Entry 2Z5H (X-ray diffraction, 2.89 A resolution); this record covers chains A and B of the 4 polymer chains in the assembly.

# Chain A (and B)
Protein: General control protein GCN4 and Tropomyosin alpha-1 chain
Source organism: Saccharomyces cerevisiae
Notes: fragment: C terminal domain of GCN4 and Tropomyosin alpha-1 chain; chain B of this document is another copy of the same molecule, construct and numbering; everything in this record applies to it too
UniProtKB: chimeric construct of P03069, P58772: residues 234-253 from P03069 (GCN4_YEAST) positions 259-278 (UniProt number = residue number + 25); residues 254-284 from P58772 (TPM1_RABIT) positions 254-284 (same numbers)
Chain sequence (52 residues; each row starts with the number of its first residue):
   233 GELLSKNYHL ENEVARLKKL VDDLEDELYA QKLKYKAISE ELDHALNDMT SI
Disordered / not traced: 282-284 (chain B: 284)
Sequence notes: expression tag (233)
Curated features (UniProtKB/Swiss-Prot):
  - modified residue: Tyr261 (Phosphotyrosine), Ser271 (Phosphoserine), Ser283 (Phosphoserine)
What the authors report for this chain:
  - mutagenesis - Y267N, I270L: decreased binding to Troponin T, fast skeletal muscle isoforms

# Interface between chain A and chain B
Contacting residue pairs (40):
  Leu235(A) - Leu235(B)  hydrophobic
  Asn239(A) - Leu235(B)
  Asn239(A) - Lys238(B)
  Asn239(A) - Asn239(B)
  Asn239(A) - Leu242(B)
  Leu242(A) - Leu242(B)  hydrophobic
  Leu242(A) - Glu243(B)
  Glu243(A) - Lys238(B)  salt bridge
  Glu243(A) - Leu242(B)
  Val246(A) - Glu245(B)
  Val246(A) - Val246(B)  hydrophobic
  Val246(A) - Leu249(B)  hydrophobic
  Leu249(A) - Leu249(B)  hydrophobic
  Leu252(A) - Val253(B)  hydrophobic
  Val253(A) - Val253(B)  hydrophobic
  Val253(A) - Leu256(B)
  Leu256(A) - Val253(B)  hydrophobic
  Leu256(A) - Leu260(B)  hydrophobic
  Glu257(A) - Leu256(B)
  Glu259(A) - Leu260(B)
  Leu260(A) - Glu259(B)
  Leu260(A) - Leu260(B)  hydrophobic
  Gln263(A) - Gln263(B)
  Lys264(A) - Gln263(B)
  Lys266(A) - Tyr267(B)
  Tyr267(A) - Gln263(B)
  Tyr267(A) - Lys266(B)
  Tyr267(A) - Ile270(B)
  Ile270(A) - Tyr267(B)
  Ile270(A) - Ile270(B)  hydrophobic
  Ile270(A) - Leu274(B)  hydrophobic
  Ser271(A) - Ile270(B)
  Glu273(A) - Leu274(B)
  Leu274(A) - Ile270(B)  hydrophobic
  Leu274(A) - Glu273(B)
  Leu274(A) - Leu274(B)
  Ala277(A) - Ala277(B)  hydrophobic
  Ala277(A) - Leu278(B)  hydrophobic
  Leu278(A) - Ala277(B)  hydrophobic
  Met281(A) - Ala277(B)
Also at the interface, not in a pair above, chain A (27 interface residues in all): Leu236, Lys238, Glu245, Lys250
Also at the interface, not in a pair above, chain B (26 interface residues in all): Leu236, Lys250, Leu252, Glu257, Ser271, Met281

# Overview
The interface between chain A and chain B involves 27 residues on one side and 26 on the other; the contacts
include 1 salt bridge. Its one salt-bridged contact is Glu243(A)-Lys238(B). The paper reports that Y267N and
I270L of chain A reduce binding to Troponin T, fast skeletal muscle isoforms.
Both chains are General control protein GCN4 and Tropomyosin alpha-1 chain (Saccharomyces cerevisiae). Entry
2Z5H (Crystal structure of the head-to-tail junction of tropomyosin complexed with a fragment of TnT) was
determined by X-ray diffraction.
